9BGL - chains A and B; structure by X-ray diffraction, 2.29 A resolution.

[Chain A]
Molecule: Zinc finger CCCH-type antiviral protein 1
Source organism: Homo sapiens
Reference sequence: Q7Z2W4 (ZCCHV_HUMAN); residue numbers follow UniProt; this construct covers 2-227
Amino-acid sequence (229 residues; numbered -1 to 227; the number before each row is that of its first residue; numbers below 1 keep their minus sign (Ser-1 is residue -1)):
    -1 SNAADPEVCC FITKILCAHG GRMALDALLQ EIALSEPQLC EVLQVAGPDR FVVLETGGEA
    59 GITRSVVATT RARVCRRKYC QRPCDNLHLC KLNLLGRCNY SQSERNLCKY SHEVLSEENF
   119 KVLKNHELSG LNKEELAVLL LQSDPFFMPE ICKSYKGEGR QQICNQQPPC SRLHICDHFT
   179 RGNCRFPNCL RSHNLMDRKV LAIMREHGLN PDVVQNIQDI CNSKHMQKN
Unresolved in the structure: -1, 55-60, 99-102, 165-166, 225-227
Sequence notes: expression tag (-1 to 1)
Metal / ion sites: Zn2+ site 1: His17, Glu29 (shared with His692(B) of chain B); Zn2+ site 2: Cys73, Cys78, Cys82, His86; Zn2+ site 3: Cys88, Cys96, Cys106, His110; Zn2+ site 4: Cys150, Cys162, Cys168, His172; Zn2+ site 5: Cys174, Cys182, Cys187, His191
Curated features (UniProtKB/Swiss-Prot):
  - zinc finger: Cys73 to His86 (C3H1-type 1), Cys88 to His110 (C3H1-type 2), Cys150 to His172 (C3H1-type 3), Ser169 to Leu193 (C3H1-type 4)
  - region: Met224 to Asn227 (Binding to EXOSC5)
  - motif: Arg69 to Lys76 (Nuclear localization signal)
  - modified residue: Ala2 (N-acetylalanine)
What the authors report for this chain:
  - Zn2+ coordination: His17, Glu29
  - mutagenesis - R74A/R75A/K76A: unchanged binding to TRIM25

[Chain B]
Molecule: Protein KHNYN
Source organism: Homo sapiens
Reference sequence: O15037 (KHNYN_HUMAN); residues 668-719 here correspond to UniProt positions 627-678 (UniProt number = residue number - 41)
Amino-acid sequence (55 residues; numbered 665 to 719; the number before each row is that of its first residue):
   665 SNAGGIRKTR ETERLRRQLL EVFWGQDHKV DFILQREPYC RDINQLSEAL LSLNF
Unresolved in the structure: 665-668
Sequence notes: expression tag (665-667)
Metal / ion sites: Zn2+: His692 (shared with His17(A), Glu29(A) of chain A)
What the authors report for this chain:
  - Zn2+ coordination: His692

[How chain A and chain B interact]
Residue-residue contacts (29; chain A residue first):
  Glu5(A) - Phe696(B)
  Glu5(A) - Arg700(B)
  Glu5(A) - Phe719(B)
  Val6(A) - Phe719(B)  hydrophobic
  Cys8(A) - Phe696(B)  hydrophobic
  Phe9(A) - His692(B)
  Phe9(A) - Lys693(B)
  Phe9(A) - Phe696(B)
  Phe9(A) - Phe719(B)  hydrophobic
  Lys12(A) - His692(B)
  Lys12(A) - Asp695(B)  salt bridge
  Lys12(A) - Phe696(B)
  Ala16(A) - His692(B)
  His17(A) - His692(B)  hydrogen bond
  Glu29(A) - His692(B)  salt bridge
  Ile30(A) - Phe719(B)
  Ala31(A) - Phe719(B)  hydrogen bond (backbone-backbone)
  Leu113(A) - Gln699(B)
  Phe118(A) - Gln699(B)
  Phe118(A) - Arg700(B)
  Phe118(A) - Pro702(B)
  Ser127(A) - Phe696(B)
  Ser127(A) - Arg700(B)  hydrogen bond (backbone-side chain)
  Gly128(A) - Phe696(B)
  Gly128(A) - Gln699(B)
  Gly128(A) - Arg700(B)
  Leu129(A) - Gln699(B)
  Asn130(A) - Asp695(B)  hydrogen bond
  Asn130(A) - Gln699(B)
Interface residues without a listed pair, chain A (20 interface residues in all): Ile13, Leu32, Glu115, Glu133
Interface residues without a listed pair, chain B (10 interface residues in all): Tyr703, Asn718
From the paper, about this interface:
  - pairs named by the authors: Lys12(A)-Asp695(B) (salt bridge), Ala31(A)-Phe719(B) (backbone contact)
  - interface residues, chain A: Val6(A), Phe9(A), Ile30(A), Leu32(A), Gly128(A)
  - interface residues, chain B: Phe696(B), Phe719(B)

[Overview]
20 residues of chain A face 10 of chain B across their interface, with 4 hydrogen bonds and 2 salt bridges.
Among the polar pairs are Lys12(A)-Asp695(B), Glu29(A)-His692(B) and His17(A)-His692(B). The paper describes a
salt bridge between Lys12(A) and Asp695(B); a backbone contact between Ala31(A) and Phe719(B). The paper
reports that R74A/R75A/K76A of chain A leave binding to TRIM25 unchanged; interface residues Val6(A), Phe9(A)
and Phe696(B) among others.
Here chain A is Zinc finger CCCH-type antiviral protein 1 and chain B is Protein KHNYN, both from Homo
sapiens. Entry 9BGL (Complex of Zinc Finger Antiviral Protein RBD and KHNYN CTD) was determined by X-ray
diffraction.
